PDB entry 7CEB | X-ray diffraction, 2.89 A resolution | chains C and D of the 4 polymer chains in the assembly

Chain C:
Protein: TS2/16 vh(s112c)-sarah
Source organism: Mus musculus
Chain sequence (172 residues; each row starts with the number of its first residue; a row labelled like 82A-82C holds insertion residues (82A, then the next letters in order); numbering starts at 0):
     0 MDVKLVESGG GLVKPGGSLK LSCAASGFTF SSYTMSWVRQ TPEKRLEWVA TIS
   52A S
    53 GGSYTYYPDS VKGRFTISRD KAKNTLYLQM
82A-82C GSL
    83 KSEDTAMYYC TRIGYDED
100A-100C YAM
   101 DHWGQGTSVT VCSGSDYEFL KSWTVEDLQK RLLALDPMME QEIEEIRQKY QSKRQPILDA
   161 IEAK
Not modelled in the structure: 0, 113-135, 164
Disulfide bonds: Cys22-Cys92

Chain D:
Protein: TS2/16 vl-sarah(s37c)
Source organism: Mus musculus
Chain sequence (164 residues; numbered -3 to 159 plus 1 insertion-coded residue; the number before each row is that of its first residue; numbers below 1 keep their minus sign (Gly-3 is residue -3)):
    -3 GSHMQIVVTQ RPTTMAASPG DKIIITCSVS SIIS
   30A S
    31 NYLHWYSQKP GFSPKLLIYR TSNLASGVPP RFSGSGSGTS YSLTIGTMEA EDVATYYCQQ
    91 GSDIPLTFGD GTKLDLKRGS DYEFLKSWTV EDLQKRLLAL DPMMEQEIEE IRQKYQCKRQ
   151 PILDAIEAK
Not modelled in the structure: -3 to 0, 108-111, 150-159
Disulfide bonds: Cys23-Cys88

How chain C and chain D interact:
Cross-chain cystine bridges: Cys112(C)-Cys147(D)
Pairs across the interface - 73 pairs, chain C then chain D:
  Leu11(C) with Gln146(D)
  Gln39(C) with Gln38(D), hydrogen bond; Tyr87(D)
  Lys43(C) with Tyr87(D), hydrogen bond (backbone-side chain); Gln136(D)
  Arg44(C) with Asp100(D), salt bridge
  Leu45(C) with Tyr87(D), hydrophobic; Phe98(D), hydrophobic
  Trp47(C) with Pro95(D), hydrophobic; Leu96(D)
  Tyr58(C) with Ile94(D), hydrophobic
  Tyr91(C) with Gln38(D); Ser43(D)
  Tyr97(C) with Arg50(D)
  Glu99(C) with Tyr32(D); Arg50(D), salt bridge
  Asp100(C) with Asn31(D); Tyr32(D); His34(D), hydrogen bond (backbone-side chain); Arg50(D), salt bridge
  Tyr100A(C) with His34(D); Gln89(D), hydrogen bond (backbone-side chain); Gly91(D); Leu96(D), hydrophobic
  Ala100B(C) with His34(D), hydrogen bond (backbone-side chain); Tyr36(D); Tyr49(D), hydrophobic
  Met100C(C) with Tyr36(D), hydrogen bond (backbone-side chain); Leu46(D)
  Asp101(C) with Leu46(D)
  His102(C) with Lys45(D)
  Trp103(C) with Tyr36(D); Pro44(D); Phe98(D), hydrophobic
  Gly104(C) with Ser43(D), hydrogen bond (backbone-side chain)
  Gln105(C) with Ser43(D), hydrogen bond
  Ser108(C) with Gln143(D), hydrogen bond
  Thr110(C) with Gln143(D); Cys147(D)
  Cys112(C) with Cys147(D), disulfide
  Met138(C) with Tyr145(D)
  Met139(C) with Tyr145(D)
  Glu142(C) with Ile141(D); Tyr145(D), hydrogen bond
  Ile143(C) with Ile138(D), hydrophobic; Ile141(D), hydrophobic
  Ile146(C) with Met134(D), hydrophobic; Glu137(D); Ile141(D), hydrophobic
  Arg147(C) with Met134(D); Ile138(D)
  Lys149(C) with Glu137(D), salt bridge
  Tyr150(C) with Met133(D); Met134(D), hydrophobic; Glu137(D), hydrogen bond
  Arg154(C) with Leu127(D)
  Pro156(C) with Tyr112(D); Leu115(D), hydrophobic
  Ile157(C) with Leu115(D); Leu123(D); Arg126(D); Leu130(D), hydrophobic
  Leu158(C) with Leu127(D), hydrophobic
  Asp159(C) with Tyr112(D)
  Ala160(C) with Tyr112(D); Leu115(D), hydrophobic; Lys116(D), hydrogen bond (backbone-side chain); Leu123(D), hydrophobic
  Ile161(C) with Lys116(D); Leu123(D), hydrophobic; Gln124(D)
  Ala163(C) with Tyr112(D); Lys116(D), hydrogen bond (backbone-side chain)
Other interface residues (no listed pair), chain C (43 interface residues in all): Val37, Thr50, Pro60, Val111, Lys153
Other interface residues (no listed pair), chain D (41 interface residues in all): Phe42, Glu135, Arg142, Lys144

In short:
43 residues of chain C and 41 residues of chain D are in contact; the contacts include 1 disulfide bond, 13
hydrogen bonds and 4 salt bridges. Polar pairs include Arg44(C)-Asp100(D), Glu99(C)-Arg50(D) and
Asp100(C)-Arg50(D).
Here chain C is TS2/16 vh(s112c)-sarah and chain D is TS2/16 vl-sarah(s37c), both from Mus musculus. Entry
7CEB (Crystal structure of alpha6beta1 integrin headpiece) was determined by X-ray diffraction, deposited
together with 7CEA.
